Entry 2AI0 (X-ray diffraction, 2.20 A resolution); this record covers chains L and H.

# Chain L
Name: Immunoglobulin Light Chain kappa
Source organism: Mus musculus
Sequence (217 residues; numbered 1 to 217; the number before each row is that of its first residue):
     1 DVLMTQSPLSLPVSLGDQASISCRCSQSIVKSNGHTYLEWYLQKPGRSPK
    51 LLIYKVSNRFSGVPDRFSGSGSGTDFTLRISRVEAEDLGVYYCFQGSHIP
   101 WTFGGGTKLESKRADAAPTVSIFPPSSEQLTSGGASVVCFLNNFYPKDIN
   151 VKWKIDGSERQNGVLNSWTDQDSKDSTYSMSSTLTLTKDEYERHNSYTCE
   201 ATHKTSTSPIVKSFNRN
Disulfides: Cys23-Cys93, Cys139-Cys199

# Chain H
Name: Immunoglobulin Heavy Chain
Source organism: Mus musculus
Reference sequence: Q6PIP8 (Q6PIP8_MOUSE); aligned to UniProt positions 21-242 over residues 2-223 (the alignment contains insertions or deletions, so no single offset holds)
Sequence (224 residues; numbered 1 to 224; the number before each row is that of its first residue):
     1 DVKLVESGGGLVKPGGSLRLSCAASGFTFRNYGMSWVRQTPEKRLEWVAA
    51 ISGNSLYTSYPDSVKGRFTISRDNAKNNLYLQMSSLRSEDTALYFCARHD
   101 DYYGKSPYFFDVWGAGTTVTASSAKTTPPSVYPLAPGSAAQTNSMVTLGC
   151 LVKGYFPEPVTVTWNSGSLSSGVHTFPAVLQSDLYTLSSSVTVPSSTWPS
   201 ETVTCNVAHPASSTKVDKKIVPRD
Disordered / not traced: 101-108
Disulfides: Cys22-Cys96, Cys150-Cys205

# How chain L and chain H interact
Contacting residue pairs - 70 pairs, chain L then chain H:
  Glu39(L) with Phe109(H)
  Tyr41(L) with Phe109(H), hydrogen bond (side chain-backbone); Phe110(H), hydrogen bond (side chain-backbone); Trp113(H)
  Gln43(L) with Gln39(H), hydrogen bond
  Ser48(L) with Phe95(H); Trp113(H); Gly114(H), hydrogen bond (side chain-backbone)
  Pro49(L) with Trp113(H)
  Leu51(L) with Phe109(H), hydrophobic; Phe110(H)
  Tyr54(L) with Phe109(H), hydrophobic
  Phe60(L) with Asp111(H)
  Tyr92(L) with Gln39(H), hydrogen bond; Lys43(H), hydrogen bond (side chain-backbone); Leu45(H), hydrophobic
  Phe94(L) with Phe109(H), hydrophobic; Phe110(H), hydrophobic
  Pro100(L) with Trp47(H), hydrophobic
  Trp101(L) with Ser35(H); Trp47(H); Ala50(H), hydrophobic; His99(H)
  Phe103(L) with Val37(H), hydrophobic; Leu45(H); Phe110(H), hydrophobic; Trp113(H), hydrophobic
  Gly105(L) with Arg44(H)
  Ser121(L) with Thr147(H)
  Phe123(L) with Leu134(H); Ala135(H); Pro136(H); Thr147(H)
  Pro124(L) with Gly137(H); Arg223(H), hydrogen bond (backbone-side chain)
  Pro125(L) with Arg223(H), hydrogen bond (backbone-side chain)
  Ser126(L) with Tyr132(H); Pro133(H); Arg223(H)
  Glu128(L) with Tyr132(H); Pro133(H); Lys218(H), salt bridge
  Gln129(L) with Tyr132(H); Lys153(H)
  Ser132(L) with Tyr132(H)
  Ser136(L) with Leu151(H); Lys153(H)
  Val138(L) with Leu134(H), hydrophobic
  Phe140(L) with Leu134(H), hydrophobic; Phe176(H), hydrophobic; Ser188(H); Ser189(H); Ser190(H)
  Asn142(L) with His174(H); Phe176(H); Ser190(H), hydrogen bond
  Asn143(L) with His174(H), hydrogen bond
  Leu165(L) with Gln181(H)
  Asn166(L) with Val179(H)
  Ser167(L) with Phe176(H); Pro177(H), hydrogen bond (side chain-backbone); Val179(H)
  Trp168(L) with Pro177(H)
  Thr169(L) with Phe176(H)
  Lys174(L) with Gly172(H)
  Ser179(L) with His174(H), hydrogen bond; Phe176(H)
  Met180(L) with Phe176(H)
  Ser181(L) with Phe176(H); Ser188(H), hydrogen bond
Interface residues without a listed pair, chain L (42 interface residues in all): Tyr37, Ile99, Ile122, Ser127, Asp172, Thr185
Interface residues without a listed pair, chain H (42 interface residues in all): Glu46, Pro61, Asp100, Leu148, Gly149, Ser171, Thr175

# In short
The chain L/chain H interface involves 42 residues from each chain, with 13 hydrogen bonds and 1 salt bridge.
Polar pairs include Glu128(L)-Lys218(H), Tyr41(L)-Phe109(H) and Tyr41(L)-Phe110(H).
Here chain L is Immunoglobulin Light Chain kappa and chain H is Immunoglobulin Heavy Chain, both from Mus
musculus. Entry 2AI0 (Anti-Cocaine Antibody 7.5.21, Crystal Form III) was determined by X-ray diffraction.
